Entry 8BZE (X-ray diffraction, 1.43 A resolution); this record covers chains A and B.

Chain A:
Molecule: 14-3-3 protein sigma
Organism: Homo sapiens
UniProtKB: P31947 (1433S_HUMAN); numbering as in UniProt (aligned over 1-231)
Chain sequence (236 residues; numbered -4 to 231; the number before each row is that of its first residue; numbers below 1 keep their minus sign (Gly-4 is residue -4)):
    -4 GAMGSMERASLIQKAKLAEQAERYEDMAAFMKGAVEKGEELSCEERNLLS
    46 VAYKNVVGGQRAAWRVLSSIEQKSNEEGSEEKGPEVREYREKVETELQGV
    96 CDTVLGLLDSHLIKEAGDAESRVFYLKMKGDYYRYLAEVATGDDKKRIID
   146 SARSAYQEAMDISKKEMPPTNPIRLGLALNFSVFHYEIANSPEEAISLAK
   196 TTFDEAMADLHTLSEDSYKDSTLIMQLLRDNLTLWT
Sequence notes: expression tag (-4 to 0)
Swiss-Prot annotation at these positions:
  - site (Interaction with phosphoserine on interacting protein): Arg56, Arg129
  - modified residue (Phosphoserine): Ser5, Ser74
Bound ions: Mg2+ site 1 near Glu2 (its only coordinating residue here); Mg2+ site 2 near Ser37 (its only coordinating residue here); Mg2+ site 3 near Glu89 (its only coordinating residue here)
Residues lining bound ligands: SIY ((2S,3R,4S,5S,6R)-2-[[(1E,3R,4S,8R,9R,10R,11S,14S)-14-(methoxymethyl)-3,10-dimethyl-4,9-bis(oxidanyl)-6-propan-2-yl-8-tricyclo[9.3.0.03,7]tetradeca-1,6-dienyl]oxy]-6-(2-methylbut-3-en-2-yloxymethyl)oxane-3,4,5-triol): Glu14, Met22, Asn42, Leu43, Ser45, Val46, Lys49, Phe119, Lys122, Met123, Pro167, Ile168, Gly171, Asp215, Leu218, Ile219

Chain B:
Molecule: ERalpha peptide
Chain sequence (5 residues; numbered 591 to 595; the number before each row is that of its first residue):
   591 FPATV
Modified positions: Thr594 (phosphothreonine; TPO)

How chain A and chain B interact:
Pairs across the interface (20):
  Lys49(A) with Val595(B)
  Arg56(A) with Thr594(B)
  Arg60(A) with Phe591(B)
  Lys122(A) with Val595(B), hydrogen bond (side chain-backbone)
  Arg129(A) with Thr594(B)
  Tyr130(A) with Thr594(B)
  Gly171(A) with Val595(B)
  Leu174(A) with Ala593(B); Thr594(B); Val595(B)
  Asn175(A) with Thr594(B); Val595(B), hydrogen bond (side chain-backbone)
  Val178(A) with Pro592(B), hydrophobic; Ala593(B); Thr594(B)
  Leu222(A) with Ala593(B), hydrophobic; Val595(B), hydrophobic
  Asn226(A) with Pro592(B); Ala593(B), hydrogen bond (side chain-backbone)
  Trp230(A) with Pro592(B), hydrophobic
Interface residues without a listed pair, chain A (16 interface residues in all): Asp126, Glu182, Leu229

Summary:
Chain A and chain B form an interface of 16 and 5 residues respectively; the contacts include 3 hydrogen
bonds. Polar pairs include Lys122(A)-Val595(B), Asn175(A)-Val595(B) and Asn226(A)-Ala593(B). Bound to chain A:
compound SIY.
Chain A is 14-3-3 protein sigma (Homo sapiens) and chain B is ERalpha peptide; the structure, FC-J stabilizer
for ERa and 14-3-3, was determined by X-ray diffraction.
